7KZG - chains A and C of the 3 polymer chains in the assembly; structure by X-ray diffraction, 1.68 A resolution.

# Chain A
Name: Methyl-CpG-binding domain protein 4
Organism: Homo sapiens
Notes: EC 3.2.2.-; fragment: glycosylase domain
Reference sequence: O95243 (MBD4_HUMAN); residues 426-580 here = UniProt positions 426-580
Sequence (174 residues; numbered 407 to 580; the number before each row is that of its first residue):
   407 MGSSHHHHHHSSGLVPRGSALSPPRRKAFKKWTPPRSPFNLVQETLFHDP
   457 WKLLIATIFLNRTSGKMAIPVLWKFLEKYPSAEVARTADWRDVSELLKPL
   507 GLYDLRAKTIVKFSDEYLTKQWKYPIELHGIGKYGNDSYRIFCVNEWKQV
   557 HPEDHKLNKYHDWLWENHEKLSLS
Unresolved in the structure: 407-436
Construct notes: expression tag (407-425)
Curated features (UniProtKB/Swiss-Prot):
  - active site: Asp560
  - modified residue: Ser428 (Phosphoserine)
  - natural variant: Arg431 to Ser580 (deletion: In TPDS2), Arg468 (R468W: In UVM1), Arg546 to Ser580 (deletion: In TPDS2), Leu563 to Ser580 (deletion: In TPDS2 and UVM1), His567 (deletion: In TPDS2), Trp569 to Ser580 (deletion: In UVM1)
  - mutagenesis: Asp560 (D560A: Loss of DNA N-glycosylase activity)
Ion coordination: Na+: Ile532, Leu534, Ile537 (shared with DA10(C) of chain C)
Reported in the primary citation:
  - binding site for the 12-nt DNA strand (chain C): Asp560
  - binding site for chloride ion: Gln449, Tyr540
  - Na+ coordination: Ile532, Leu534, Ile537
  - specificity-determining residues: Gln449 (proposed by the authors, not directly observed)
  - mutagenesis - D560G (2700-fold): decreased catalytic activity on G TF3 substrate
  - mutagenesis - Q449A: abolished catalytic activity (citing earlier work)

# Chain C
Molecule: 12-nt DNA strand
Sequence (12 nucleotides; each row starts with the number of its first residue):
     1 CCAGCGXGCAGC
Modified residues: NR1 ((3R,4R)-3-hydroxy-4-[(phosphonooxy)methyl]pyrrolidinium) at position 7
Ion coordination: Na+: DA10 (shared with Ile532(A), Leu534(A), Ile537(A) of chain A)

# How chain A and chain C interact
Contacting residue pairs (29):
  Leu466(A) - NR1_7(C)  sugar contact
  Leu466(A) - DG8(C)  phosphate contact
  Asn467(A) - DG8(C)  hydrogen bond to the phosphate
  Asn467(A) - DC9(C)  sugar contact
  Arg468(A) - DC5(C)  sugar contact
  Arg468(A) - DG6(C)  salt bridge to the phosphate
  Arg468(A) - DG8(C)  salt bridge to the phosphate
  Thr469(A) - DG6(C)  base contact
  Thr469(A) - NR1_7(C)  sugar contact
  Ser470(A) - DG6(C)  hydrogen bond to the base
  Ser470(A) - NR1_7(C)  phosphate contact
  Gly471(A) - NR1_7(C)  hydrogen bond to the phosphate
  Leu508(A) - DG8(C)  base contact
  Leu511(A) - DG8(C)  base contact
  Leu534(A) - DA10(C)  phosphate contact
  His535(A) - DA10(C)  phosphate contact
  His535(A) - DG11(C)  phosphate contact
  Gly536(A) - DC9(C)  sugar contact
  Gly536(A) - DA10(C)  hydrogen bond to the phosphate
  Ile537(A) - DC9(C)  phosphate contact
  Ile537(A) - DA10(C)  phosphate contact
  Gly538(A) - DC9(C)  hydrogen bond to the phosphate
  Lys539(A) - DC9(C)  hydrogen bond to the phosphate
  Tyr540(A) - NR1_7(C)  sugar contact
  Tyr540(A) - DG8(C)  phosphate contact
  Tyr540(A) - DC9(C)  hydrogen bond to the phosphate
  Gly541(A) - DC9(C)  hydrogen bond to the phosphate
  Asp560(A) - NR1_7(C)  base contact
  Lys562(A) - NR1_7(C)  phosphate contact
Interface residues without a listed pair, chain A (19 interface residues in all): Lys518

# Overview
19 residues of chain A face 7 of chain C across their interface; the contacts include 8 hydrogen bonds and 2
salt bridges. Polar contacts include Ser470(A)-DG6(C), Asn467(A)-DG8(C) and Gly471(A)-NR1_7(C). From the
paper: a binding site for chloride ion at Gln449(A) and Tyr540(A); D560G of chain A reduces catalytic activity
on G TF3 substrate.
Chain A is Methyl-CpG-binding domain protein 4 (Homo sapiens) and chain C is a 12-nt DNA strand; the
structure, Human MBD4 glycosylase domain bound to DNA containing oxacarbenium-ion analog 1-aza-2'-deoxyribose,
was determined by X-ray diffraction together with 7KZ0 and 7KZ1 from the same study.
